Entry 1QK4 (X-ray diffraction, 1.90 A resolution); this record covers chains A and D of the 4 polymer chains in the assembly.

# Chain A (and D)
Name: Hypoxanthine-guanine phosphoribosyltransferase
Source organism: Toxoplasma gondii
Notes: EC 2.4.2.8; chain D of this document is another copy of the same molecule, construct and numbering; everything in this record applies to it too
UniProtKB: Q26997 (HGXR_TOXGO); residue numbers follow UniProt; this construct covers 1-230
Amino-acid sequence (233 residues; row label = number of the first residue in the row; a row labelled like 0A-0C holds insertion residues (0A, then the next letters in order)):
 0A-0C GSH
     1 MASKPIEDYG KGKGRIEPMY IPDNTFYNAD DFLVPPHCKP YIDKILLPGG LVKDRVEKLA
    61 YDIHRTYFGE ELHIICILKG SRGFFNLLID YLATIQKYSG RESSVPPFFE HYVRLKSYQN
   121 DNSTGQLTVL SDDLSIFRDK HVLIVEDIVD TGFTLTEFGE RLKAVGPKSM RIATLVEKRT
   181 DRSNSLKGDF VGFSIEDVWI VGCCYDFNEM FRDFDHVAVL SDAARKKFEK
Disordered / not traced: 0A-0C, 120-124, 230 (chain D: 0A-0C, 117-125, 182-183)
Differences from the reference sequence: cloning artifact (0A-0C)
Residues lining bound ligands: inosinic acid (IMP): Glu146, Asp147, Ile148, Val149, Asp150, Thr151, Gly152, Phe153, Thr154, Lys178, Val198, Trp199, Ile200, Tyr205, Asp206

# How chain A and chain D interact
Contacting residue pairs (15; chain A residue first):
  Glu57(A) - Lys97(D)  salt bridge
  Glu57(A) - Tyr98(D)  hydrogen bond
  Tyr91(A) - Tyr98(D)
  Thr94(A) - Tyr98(D)
  Ile95(A) - Tyr98(D)  hydrophobic
  Lys97(A) - Glu57(D)  salt bridge
  Tyr98(A) - Glu57(D)  hydrogen bond
  Tyr98(A) - Tyr91(D)
  Tyr98(A) - Thr94(D)
  Tyr98(A) - Ile95(D)  hydrophobic
  Tyr98(A) - Tyr98(D)  hydrophobic
  Tyr98(A) - Ser99(D)
  Ser99(A) - Tyr98(D)
  Ser99(A) - Gly100(D)
  Gly100(A) - Gly100(D)
Interface residues without a listed pair, chain A (9 interface residues in all): Tyr61
Interface residues without a listed pair, chain D (9 interface residues in all): Arg101

# Overview
The chain A/chain D interface involves 9 residues from each chain; the contacts include 2 hydrogen bonds and 2
salt bridges. Polar contacts include Glu57(A)-Lys97(D) and Glu57(A)-Tyr98(D). Ligands of chain A: inosinic
acid.
Chain A and chain D are both Hypoxanthine-guanine phosphoribosyltransferase (Toxoplasma gondii); the
structure, Toxoplasma gondii hypoxanthine-guanine phosphoribosyltransferase imp complex, was determined by
X-ray diffraction (same publication as 1QK3).
